2I0R - chains D and A of the 4 polymer chains in the assembly; structure by X-ray diffraction, 1.40 A resolution.

== Chain D ==
Protein: Aromatic Amine Dehydrogenase
From: Alcaligenes faecalis
Notes: EC 1.4.99.4
Sequence (124 residues; row label = number of the first residue in the row):
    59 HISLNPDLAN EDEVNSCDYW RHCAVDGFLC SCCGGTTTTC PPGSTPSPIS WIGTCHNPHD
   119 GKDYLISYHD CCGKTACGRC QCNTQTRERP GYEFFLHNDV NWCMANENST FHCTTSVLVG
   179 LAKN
Modified positions: Trp109 (6-(formylamino)-7-hydroxy-l-tryptophan; 1TQ)
Cystine bridges: Cys75-Cys140, Cys81-Cys113, Cys88-Cys171, Cys90-Cys138, Cys91-Cys135, Cys98-Cys129, Cys130-Cys161
Covalently attached groups: covalent link Trp109-Trp160

== Chain A ==
Protein: Aromatic Amine Dehydrogenase
From: Alcaligenes faecalis
Notes: EC 1.4.99.4
UniProt: P84888 (AAUB_ALCFA); residues 73-432 here correspond to UniProt positions 30-389 (UniProt number = residue number - 43)
Sequence (361 residues; each row starts with the number of its first residue):
    73 REVLTGGHSV SAPQENRIYV MDSVFMHLTE SRVHVYDYTN GKFLGMVPTA FNGHVQVSND
   133 GKKIYTMTTY HERITRGKRS DVVEVWDADK LTFEKEISLP PKRVQGLNYD GLFRQTTDGK
   193 FIVLQNASPA TSIGIVDVAK GDYVEDVTAA AGCWSVIPQP NRPRSFMTIC GDGGLLTINL
   253 GEDGKVASQS RSKQMFSVAD DPIFIAPALD KDKAHFVSYY GNVYSADFSG DEVKVDGPWS
   313 LLNDEDKAKN WVPGGYNLVG LHRASGRMYV FMHPDGKEGT HKFPAAEIWV MDTKTKQRVA
   373 RIPGRDALSM TIDQQRNLML TLDGGNVNVY DISQPEPKLL RTIEGAAEAS LQVQFHPVGG
   433 T
Unresolved in the structure: 433
Cystine bridges: Cys225-Cys242

== How chain D and chain A interact ==
Contacting residue pairs (50):
  Leu62(D) with Arg73(A); Glu74(A)
  Asn63(D) with Arg73(A), hydrogen bond
  Arg79(D) with Glu74(A), salt bridge
  Cys90(D) with Phe115(A)
  Cys91(D) with Phe115(A)
  Gly92(D) with Phe115(A); Leu116(A)
  Thr96(D) with Glu74(A); Val75(A); Leu76(A); Thr77(A), hydrogen bond (backbone-backbone)
  Thr97(D) with Leu76(A); Thr77(A); His80(A)
  Cys98(D) with Leu76(A); Thr77(A), hydrogen bond (backbone-backbone)
  Pro100(D) with His80(A); Ser81(A); Val82(A); Leu116(A); Lys162(A); Leu163(A)
  Gly101(D) with Lys162(A), hydrogen bond (backbone-backbone); Leu163(A); Thr164(A)
  Pro104(D) with Leu76(A); Thr77(A); Gly78(A)
  His127(D) with Leu76(A)
  Asp128(D) with Leu76(A)
  Cys129(D) with Leu76(A), hydrophobic
  Lys132(D) with Met118(A), hydrogen bond (side chain-backbone); Leu163(A), hydrogen bond (side chain-backbone)
  Thr133(D) with Glu102(A); Arg104(A); Met118(A); Pro120(A)
  Ala134(D) with Arg104(A), hydrogen bond (backbone-side chain)
  Arg137(D) with His106(A); Tyr108(A), hydrogen bond; Phe115(A); Gly417(A), hydrogen bond (side chain-backbone); Ala418(A)
  His170(D) with Met118(A)
  Val175(D) with Glu74(A); Leu76(A), hydrophobic
  Leu176(D) with Arg73(A); Glu74(A), hydrogen bond (backbone-side chain)
  Val177(D) with Arg73(A), hydrogen bond (backbone-backbone)
Other interface residues (no listed pair), chain D (30 interface residues in all): Pro64, Glu69, Thr95, Ser102, Cys135, Thr173, Ser174
Other interface residues (no listed pair), chain A (26 interface residues in all): Lys114, Gly117, Trp158, Asp161

== Overview ==
The interface between chain D and chain A involves 30 residues on one side and 26 on the other, with 11
hydrogen bonds and 1 salt bridge. Polar pairs include Arg79(D)-Glu74(A), Asn63(D)-Arg73(A) and
Lys132(D)-Met118(A).
Chain D is Aromatic Amine Dehydrogenase and chain A is Aromatic Amine Dehydrogenase, both from Alcaligenes
faecalis; the structure, Crystal structure of aromatic amine dehydrogenase TTQ-formamide adduct, was
determined by X-ray diffraction, deposited together with 2I0S, 2I0T, 2OIZ, 2OJY, 2OK4 and 2OK6.
